Entry 6N69 (X-ray diffraction, 2.00 A resolution); this record covers chains A and B.

Chain A (and B):
Protein: Hematopoietic prostaglandin D synthase
Source organism: Rattus norvegicus
Notes: EC 5.3.99.2, 2.5.1.18; chain B of this document is another copy of the same molecule, construct and numbering; everything in this record applies to it too
UniProt: O35543 (HPGDS_RAT); numbering as in UniProt (aligned over 1-199)
Chain sequence (202 residues; row label = number of the first residue in the row; numbers below 1 keep their minus sign (Gly-2 is residue -2)):
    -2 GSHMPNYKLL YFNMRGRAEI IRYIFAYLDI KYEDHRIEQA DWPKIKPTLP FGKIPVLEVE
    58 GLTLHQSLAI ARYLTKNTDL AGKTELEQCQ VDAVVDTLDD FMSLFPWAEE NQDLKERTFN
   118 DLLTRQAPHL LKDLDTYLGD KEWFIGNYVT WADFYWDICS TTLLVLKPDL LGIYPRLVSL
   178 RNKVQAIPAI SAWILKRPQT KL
Unresolved in the structure: -2 to 1 (chain B: -2 to 0)
Differences from the reference sequence: expression tag (-2 to 0)
Small-molecule neighbours:
  - glutathione (GSH): Tyr8, Phe9, Arg14, Trp39, Lys43, Gly49, Lys50, Ile51, Pro52, Gln63, Ser64
  - quinoline-3-carbonitrile (KDV): Met11, Gly13, Arg14, Asp96, Met99, Trp104, Tyr152, Leu199
Curated features (UniProtKB/Swiss-Prot):
  - binding site (glutathione): Tyr8, Arg14, Trp39, Gly49 to Ile51, Gln63, Ser64
  - mutagenesis: Tyr8 (Y8F: Moderate reduction of protein expression levels. Abolishes both prostaglandin D synthase and glutathione-conjugating activities), Arg14 (R14E: Moderate reduction of protein expression levels. Abolishes both prostaglandin D synthase and glutathione-conjugating activities; R14K: Moderate reduction of protein expression levels ...), Trp104 (W104I: No significant effect on protein expression levels. Abolishes both prostaglandin D synthase and glutathione-conjugating activities), Lys112 (K112E: Significant reduction of protein expression levels. Significantly reduces prostaglandin D synthase and moderately reduces glutathione-conjugating activities), Tyr152 (Y152F: Significant reduction of protein expression levels. Moderately reduces prostaglandin D synthase activity), Cys156 (C156L: No significant effect on protein expression levels. Abolishes prostaglandin D synthase and significantly reduces glutathione-conjugating activities ...), Lys198 (K198E: Moderate reduction of protein expression levels. No significant effect on catalytic activities), Leu199 (L199F: Moderate reduction of protein expression levels. No significant effect on catalytic activities)

Chain A / chain B interface:
Residue-residue contacts (47; chain A residue first):
  Pro47(A) - Asp130(B)
  Phe48(A) - Thr94(B)
  Phe48(A) - Asp130(B)
  Phe48(A) - Leu131(B)  hydrophobic
  Phe48(A) - Tyr134(B)  hydrophobic
  Leu59(A) - Gln87(B)
  Leu61(A) - Cys86(B)  hydrophobic
  His62(A) - Ala90(B)
  His62(A) - Thr94(B)
  Gln63(A) - Ala90(B)
  Gln63(A) - Asp93(B)
  Gln63(A) - Thr94(B)  hydrogen bond
  Gln63(A) - Asp97(B)
  Leu65(A) - Asp93(B)
  Ala66(A) - Cys86(B)  hydrogen bond (backbone-side chain)
  Ala66(A) - Asp89(B)
  Ala66(A) - Ala90(B)
  Arg69(A) - Arg69(B)
  Arg69(A) - Asp89(B)  salt bridge
  Tyr70(A) - Glu82(B)
  Tyr70(A) - Leu83(B)
  Tyr70(A) - Cys86(B)  hydrophobic
  Lys73(A) - Glu82(B)
  Lys73(A) - Gln85(B)  hydrogen bond
  Asn74(A) - Glu82(B)  hydrogen bond
  Glu82(A) - Tyr70(B)
  Glu82(A) - Lys73(B)
  Glu82(A) - Asn74(B)  hydrogen bond
  Leu83(A) - Tyr70(B)
  Gln85(A) - Lys73(B)  hydrogen bond
  Cys86(A) - Ala66(B)
  Cys86(A) - Tyr70(B)  hydrophobic
  Asp89(A) - Ala66(B)
  Asp89(A) - Arg69(B)  salt bridge
  Ala90(A) - His62(B)
  Ala90(A) - Gln63(B)
  Ala90(A) - Ala66(B)
  Asp93(A) - Gln63(B)
  Asp93(A) - Ala66(B)
  Thr94(A) - Phe48(B)
  Thr94(A) - His62(B)
  Thr94(A) - Gln63(B)  hydrogen bond
  Asp97(A) - Gln63(B)  hydrogen bond
  Asp130(A) - Pro47(B)
  Asp130(A) - Phe48(B)
  Leu131(A) - Phe48(B)  hydrophobic
  Tyr134(A) - Phe48(B)  hydrophobic
Other interface residues (no listed pair), chain A (27 interface residues in all): Gly49, Ile67, Gln87
Other interface residues (no listed pair), chain B (28 interface residues in all): Gly49, Leu59, Leu61, Leu65, Ile67, Val91

In short:
27 residues of chain A face 28 of chain B across their interface, with 8 hydrogen bonds and 2 salt bridges.
Polar pairs include Arg69(A)-Asp89(B), Gln63(A)-Thr94(B) and Ala66(A)-Cys86(B). Bound to chain A: glutathione
and quinoline-3-carbonitrile.
Chain A and chain B are both Hematopoietic prostaglandin D synthase (Rattus norvegicus); the structure, rat
hPGDS complexed with a quinoline, was determined by X-ray diffraction (same publication as 6N4E).
